Entry 4QW5 (X-ray diffraction, 3.00 A resolution); this record covers chains I and Y of the 28 polymer chains in the assembly.

[Chain I]
Protein: Proteasome subunit beta type-3
Source organism: Saccharomyces cerevisiae
Notes: EC 3.4.25.1
Reference sequence: P25451 (PSB3_YEAST); residues 0-204 here correspond to UniProt positions 1-205 (UniProt number = residue number + 1)
Amino-acid sequence (205 residues; numbered 0 to 204; the number before each row is that of its first residue; numbering starts at 0):
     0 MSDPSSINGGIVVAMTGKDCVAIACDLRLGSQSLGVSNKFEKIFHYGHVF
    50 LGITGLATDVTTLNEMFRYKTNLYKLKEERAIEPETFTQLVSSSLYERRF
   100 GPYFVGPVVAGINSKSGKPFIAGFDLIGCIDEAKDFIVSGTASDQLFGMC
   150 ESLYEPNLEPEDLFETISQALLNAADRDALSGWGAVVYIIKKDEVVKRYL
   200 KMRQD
Disordered / not traced: 0
Swiss-Prot annotation at these positions:
  - modified residue: S30 (Phosphoserine)
  - cross-link: K69 (Glycyl lysine isopeptide (Lys-Gly) (interchain with G-Cter in ubiquitin))
Metal / ion sites: Mg2+: D204 (shared with A165(Y), D168(Y), S171(Y) of chain Y)
Residues lining bound ligands: CARFILZOMIB, bound form (3BV; N-{(2S)-2-[(morpholin-4-ylacetyl)amino]-4-phenylbutanoyl}-L-leucyl-N-[(2R,3S,4S)-1,3-dihydroxy-2,6-dimethylheptan-4-yl]-L-phenylalaninamide): S4, R98, D124, L125, I126, C128, D130

[Chain Y]
Protein: Proteasome subunit beta type-5
Source organism: Saccharomyces cerevisiae
Notes: EC 3.4.25.1
Reference sequence: P30656 (PSB5_YEAST); residues 1-212 here correspond to UniProt positions 76-287 (UniProt number = residue number + 75)
Amino-acid sequence (212 residues; row label = number of the first residue in the row):
     1 TTTLAFRFQGGIIVAVDSRATAGNWVASQTVKKVIEINPFLLGTAAGGAA
    51 DCQFWETWLGSQCRLHELREKERISVAAASKILSNLVYQYKGAGLSMGTM
   101 ICGYTRKEGPTIYYVDSDGTRLKGDIFCVGSGQTFAYGVLDSNYKWDLSV
   151 EDALYLGKRSILAAAHRDAYSGGSVNLYHVTEDGWIYHGNHDVGELFWKV
   201 KEEEGSFNNVIG
Differences from the reference sequence: engineered mutation A45 (Met120 in P30656)
Glycans and other covalent adducts: CARFILZOMIB, bound form (3BV) linked to T1
Metal / ion sites: Mg2+: A165, D168, S171 (shared with D204(I) of chain I)
Residues lining bound ligands: CARFILZOMIB, bound form (3BV; N-{(2S)-2-[(morpholin-4-ylacetyl)amino]-4-phenylbutanoyl}-L-leucyl-N-[(2R,3S,4S)-1,3-dihydroxy-2,6-dimethylheptan-4-yl]-L-phenylalaninamide): D17, R19, A20, T21, A22, A27, V31, K33, A45, A46, G47, G48, A49, S96, S131, Y170

[Chain I / chain Y interface]
Contacting residue pairs (46; chain I residue first):
  L26(I) - I211(Y)  hydrophobic
  R27(I) - A169(Y)
  S32(I) - R167(Y)
  S32(I) - D168(Y)
  S32(I) - A169(Y)  hydrogen bond (backbone-backbone)
  S32(I) - Y170(Y)
  L33(I) - F135(Y)  hydrophobic
  G34(I) - R167(Y)  hydrogen bond (backbone-side chain)
  V35(I) - R167(Y)  hydrogen bond (backbone-side chain)
  N37(I) - H166(Y)
  N37(I) - N209(Y)  hydrogen bond (side chain-backbone)
  N37(I) - V210(Y)
  K38(I) - N209(Y)  hydrogen bond (side chain-backbone)
  K38(I) - I211(Y)
  Q144(I) - W25(Y)
  D175(I) - V26(Y)
  R176(I) - W25(Y)
  R176(I) - V26(Y)  hydrogen bond (side chain-backbone)
  R176(I) - A27(Y)  hydrogen bond (side chain-backbone)
  R176(I) - S28(Y)
  D177(I) - N24(Y)
  D177(I) - V26(Y)
  A178(I) - N24(Y)  hydrogen bond (backbone-backbone)
  A178(I) - V26(Y)
  A178(I) - A169(Y)
  A178(I) - Y170(Y)  hydrophobic
  L179(I) - N24(Y)
  W182(I) - H166(Y)  hydrogen bond (side chain-backbone)
  W182(I) - R167(Y)
  Y198(I) - I211(Y)  hydrophobic
  K200(I) - W198(Y)
  M201(I) - W198(Y)
  R202(I) - Q29(Y)
  R202(I) - G173(Y)  hydrogen bond (side chain-backbone)
  R202(I) - D192(Y)  salt bridge
  R202(I) - G194(Y)
  Q203(I) - H166(Y)  hydrogen bond (backbone-side chain)
  Q203(I) - F197(Y)
  Q203(I) - W198(Y)
  Q203(I) - V210(Y)
  D204(I) - R19(Y)  salt bridge
  D204(I) - A165(Y)
  D204(I) - S171(Y)
  D204(I) - G172(Y)
  D204(I) - G173(Y)  hydrogen bond (side chain-backbone)
  D204(I) - V193(Y)
Interface residues without a listed pair, chain I (22 interface residues in all): Q31

[In short]
Chain I and chain Y form an interface of 22 and 25 residues respectively, with 12 hydrogen bonds and 2 salt
bridges. Among the polar pairs are R202(I)-D192(Y), D204(I)-R19(Y) and G34(I)-R167(Y). Chain I binds
CARFILZOMIB, bound form. CARFILZOMIB, bound form is covalently linked to T1(Y).
Here chain I is Proteasome subunit beta type-3 and chain Y is Proteasome subunit beta type-5, both from
Saccharomyces cerevisiae. Entry 4QW5 (yCP beta5-M45A mutant in complex with carfilzomib) was determined by
X-ray diffraction, deposited together with 4QUX, 4QUY, 4QV0, 4QV1, 4QV3, 4QV4 and 42 further entries.
